7VG3 - chains A and D of the 3 polymer chains in the assembly; structure by electron microscopy, 3.73 A resolution.

Chain A:
Protein: Dicer-like 3
From: Arabidopsis thaliana
UniProtKB: F4J0I5 (F4J0I5_ARATH); residues 1-1570 here = UniProt positions 1-1570
Chain sequence (1621 residues; each row starts with the number of its first residue; numbers below 1 keep their minus sign (Met-50 is residue -50)):
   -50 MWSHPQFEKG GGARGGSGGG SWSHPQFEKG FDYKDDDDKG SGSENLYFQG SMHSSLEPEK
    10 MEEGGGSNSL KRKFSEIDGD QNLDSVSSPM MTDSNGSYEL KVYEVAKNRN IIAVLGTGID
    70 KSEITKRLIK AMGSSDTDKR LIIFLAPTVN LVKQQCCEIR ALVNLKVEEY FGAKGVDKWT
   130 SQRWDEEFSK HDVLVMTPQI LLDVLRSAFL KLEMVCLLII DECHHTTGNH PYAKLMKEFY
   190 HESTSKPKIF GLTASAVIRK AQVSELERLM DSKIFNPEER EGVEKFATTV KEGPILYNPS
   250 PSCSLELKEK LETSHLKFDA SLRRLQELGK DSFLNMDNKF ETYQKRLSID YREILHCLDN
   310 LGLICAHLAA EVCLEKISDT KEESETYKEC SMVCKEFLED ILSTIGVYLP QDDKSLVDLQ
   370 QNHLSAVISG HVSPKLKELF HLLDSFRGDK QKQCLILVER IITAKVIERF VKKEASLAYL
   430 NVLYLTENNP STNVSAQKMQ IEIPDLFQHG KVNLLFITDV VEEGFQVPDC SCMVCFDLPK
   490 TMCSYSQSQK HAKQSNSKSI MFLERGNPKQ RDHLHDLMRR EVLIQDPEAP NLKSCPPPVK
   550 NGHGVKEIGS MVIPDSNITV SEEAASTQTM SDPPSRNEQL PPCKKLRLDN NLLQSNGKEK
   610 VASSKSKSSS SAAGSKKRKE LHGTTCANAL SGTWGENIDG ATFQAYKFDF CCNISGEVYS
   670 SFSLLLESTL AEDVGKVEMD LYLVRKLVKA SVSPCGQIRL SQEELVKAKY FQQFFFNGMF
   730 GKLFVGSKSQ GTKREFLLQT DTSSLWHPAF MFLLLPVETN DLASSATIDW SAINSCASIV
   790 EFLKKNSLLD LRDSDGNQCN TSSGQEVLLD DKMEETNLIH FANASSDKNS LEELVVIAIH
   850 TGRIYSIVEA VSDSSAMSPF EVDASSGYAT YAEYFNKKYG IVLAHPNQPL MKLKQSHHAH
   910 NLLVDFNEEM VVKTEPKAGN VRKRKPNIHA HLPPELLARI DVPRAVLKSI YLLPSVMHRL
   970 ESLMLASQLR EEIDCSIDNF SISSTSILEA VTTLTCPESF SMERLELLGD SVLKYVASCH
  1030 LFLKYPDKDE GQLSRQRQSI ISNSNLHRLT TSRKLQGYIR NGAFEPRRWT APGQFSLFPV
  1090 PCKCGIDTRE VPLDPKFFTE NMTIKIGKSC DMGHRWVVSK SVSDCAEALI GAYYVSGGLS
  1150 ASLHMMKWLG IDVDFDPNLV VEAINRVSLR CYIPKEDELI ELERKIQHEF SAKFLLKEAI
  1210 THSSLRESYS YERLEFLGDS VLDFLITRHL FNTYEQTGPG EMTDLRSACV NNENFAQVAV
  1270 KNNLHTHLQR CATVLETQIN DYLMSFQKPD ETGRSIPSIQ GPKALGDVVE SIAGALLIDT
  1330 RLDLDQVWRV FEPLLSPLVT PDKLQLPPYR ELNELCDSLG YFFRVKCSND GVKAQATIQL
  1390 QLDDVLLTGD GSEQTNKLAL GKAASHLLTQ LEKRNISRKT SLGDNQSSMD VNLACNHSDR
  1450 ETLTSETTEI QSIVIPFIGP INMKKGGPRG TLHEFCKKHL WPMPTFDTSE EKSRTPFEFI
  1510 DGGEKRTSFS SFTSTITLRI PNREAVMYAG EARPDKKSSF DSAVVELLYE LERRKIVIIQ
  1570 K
Unresolved in the structure: -50 to 620, 796-825, 871-875, 920-929, 1182-1185, 1299-1301, 1427-1457, 1564-1570
Differences from the reference sequence: initiating methionine (-50); expression tag (-49 to 0)
Bound ions: Ca2+ site 1: Glu1015 (shared with A9(D) of chain D); Zn2+: Cys1091, Cys1093, Cys1119, His1123; Ca2+ site 2: Glu1224, Asp1316, Glu1319 (shared with 1 residue of chain C)
What the authors report for this chain:
  - mutagenesis - K695A/K903A/K957A, H909A: decreased catalytic activity
  - mutagenesis - E1015A/D1019A/D1133A/E1136A: abolished catalytic activity on 23-nt sRNAs
  - mutagenesis - E1224A/D1228A/D1316A/E1319A: abolished catalytic activity

Chain D:
Molecule: TAS1a RNA reverse strand
Sequence (32 nucleotides; each row starts with the number of its first residue):
     1 GACUUAGGAU GAAUGACUCA UUCGCUUGUA GA
Bound ions: Ca2+: A9 (shared with Glu1015(A) of chain A)

Chain A / chain D interface:
Residue-residue contacts (64; chain A residue first):
  Phe733(A) with A30(D), hydrogen bond to the base
  Gly735(A) with A30(D), hydrogen bond to the base
  Lys737(A) with A30(D), hydrogen bond to the base
  Arg743(A) with A30(D), base contact
  His849(A) with A30(D), base contact; A32(D), salt bridge to the phosphate
  Thr850(A) with G31(D), phosphate contact
  Arg852(A) with G31(D), sugar contact
  Tyr854(A) with G31(D), sugar contact
  Phe869(A) with A32(D), base contact
  Tyr883(A) with A32(D), hydrogen bond to the phosphate
  Lys887(A) with A30(D), salt bridge to the phosphate
  Tyr888(A) with A30(D), hydrogen bond to the sugar; A32(D), hydrogen bond to the phosphate
  Phe915(A) with A20(D), sugar contact; U21(D), sugar contact
  Asn916(A) with U21(D), hydrogen bond to the sugar; U22(D), hydrogen bond to the sugar
  Val930(A) with U22(D), hydrogen bond to the sugar
  Arg931(A) with U22(D), sugar contact
  Lys932(A) with C23(D), phosphate contact
  Lys934(A) with C23(D), salt bridge to the phosphate
  His940(A) with A32(D), hydrogen bond to the sugar
  Leu941(A) with A32(D), sugar contact
  Glu1015(A) with A9(D), phosphate contact; U10(D), phosphate contact
  Leu1016(A) with A9(D), sugar contact
  Asp1019(A) with G8(D), hydrogen bond to the sugar
  Gln1047(A) with A6(D), hydrogen bond to the sugar; G7(D), hydrogen bond to the sugar
  Ser1051(A) with G7(D), phosphate contact
  Asn1052(A) with G8(D), phosphate contact; A9(D), phosphate contact
  Lys1114(A) with U18(D), phosphate contact; C19(D), phosphate contact
  Lys1117(A) with C19(D), phosphate contact; A20(D), salt bridge to the phosphate
  Gly1249(A) with U10(D), phosphate contact
  Thr1252(A) with A9(D), hydrogen bond to the sugar
  Arg1255(A) with A9(D), sugar contact
  Glu1363(A) with G11(D), hydrogen bond to the sugar; A12(D), sugar contact
  Asp1366(A) with A12(D), sugar contact; A13(D), sugar contact
  Asn1378(A) with G1(D), hydrogen bond to the sugar; A2(D), sugar contact
  Gln1403(A) with G1(D), phosphate contact
  Thr1404(A) with G1(D), phosphate contact; A2(D), phosphate contact
  Asn1405(A) with A2(D), phosphate contact
  Lys1474(A) with G15(D), phosphate contact; A16(D), phosphate contact; C17(D), salt bridge to the phosphate
  Gly1475(A) with G15(D), sugar contact
  Arg1478(A) with G15(D), salt bridge to the phosphate; A16(D), salt bridge to the phosphate
  His1482(A) with A13(D), sugar contact; U14(D), hydrogen bond to the sugar
  Arg1503(A) with C25(D), hydrogen bond to the phosphate; U26(D), salt bridge to the phosphate
  Pro1505(A) with U26(D), sugar contact
  Phe1518(A) with C25(D), sugar contact; U26(D), sugar contact
  Lys1546(A) with A16(D), phosphate contact
Also at the interface, not in a pair above, chain A (60 interface residues in all): Val734, Ser736, Glu870, Phe884, Gln904, His909, Ala939, Pro1006, Ile1050, Ala1072, Pro1075, Thr1112, Glu1136, Pro1248, Arg1359
Also at the interface, not in a pair above, chain D (26 interface residues in all): G24

Summary:
60 residues of chain A face 26 of chain D across their interface; the contacts include 18 hydrogen bonds and 8
salt bridges. Among the polar pairs are Phe733(A)-A30(D), Gly735(A)-A30(D) and Lys737(A)-A30(D). The paper
reports that K695A/K903A/K957A and H909A of chain A reduce catalytic activity; E1015A/D1019A/D1133A/E1136A of
chain A abolish catalytic activity on 23-nt sRNAs.
Chain A is Dicer-like 3 (Arabidopsis thaliana) and chain D is TAS1a RNA reverse strand; the structure, Cryo-EM
structure of Arabidopsis DCL3 in complex with a 30-bp RNA, was determined by electron microscopy, deposited
together with 7VG2.
